1ND3 - chains A and D of the 4 polymer chains in the assembly; structure by X-ray diffraction, 2.80 A resolution.

# Chain A
Protein: coat protein VP1
Source organism: Human rhinovirus 16
Reference sequence: Q82122 (POLG_HRV16); residues 1-285 here correspond to UniProt positions 569-853 (UniProt number = residue number + 568)
Sequence (285 residues; numbered 1 to 285; the number before each row is that of its first residue):
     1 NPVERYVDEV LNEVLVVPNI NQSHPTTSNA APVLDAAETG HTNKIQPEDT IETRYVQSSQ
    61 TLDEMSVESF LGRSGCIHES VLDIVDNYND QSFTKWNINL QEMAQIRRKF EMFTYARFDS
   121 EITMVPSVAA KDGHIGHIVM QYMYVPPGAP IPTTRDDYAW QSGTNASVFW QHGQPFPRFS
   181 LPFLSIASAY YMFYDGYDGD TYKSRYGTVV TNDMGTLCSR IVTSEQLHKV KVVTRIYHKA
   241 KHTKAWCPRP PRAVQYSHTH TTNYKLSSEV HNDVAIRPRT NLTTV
Residues lining bound ligands: win63843 (W11; 3-{3,5-dimethyl-4-[3-(3-methyl-isoxazol-5-yl)-propoxy]-phenyl}-5-trifluoromethyl-[1,2,4]oxadiazole): Ile77, Ile98, Leu100, Ile122, Met124, Tyr142, Met143, Tyr144, Ala166, Ser167, Val168, Phe179, Leu181, Leu184, Tyr190, Met192, Asn212, Met214, Leu217, His238
Swiss-Prot annotation at these positions:
  - site: Val285 (Cleavage)

# Chain D
Protein: coat protein VP4
Source organism: Human rhinovirus 16
Reference sequence: Q82122 (POLG_HRV16); residues 1-68 here correspond to UniProt positions 2-69 (UniProt number = residue number + 1)
Sequence (68 residues; each row starts with the number of its first residue):
     1 GAQVSRQNVG THSTQNMVSN GSSINYFNIN YFKDAASSGA SRLDFSQDPS KFTDPVKDVL
    61 EKGIPTLQ
Unresolved in the structure: 8-22, 45-68
Swiss-Prot annotation at these positions:
  - site: Gln68 (Cleavage)
  - lipidation: Gly1 (N-myristoyl glycine)

# Chain A / chain D interface
Residue-residue contacts (25):
  Asn1(A) - Gln7(D)
  Pro2(A) - Ser5(D)
  Val3(A) - Ser5(D)
  Val3(A) - Ile24(D)  hydrophobic
  Tyr6(A) - Tyr26(D)  hydrophobic
  Glu9(A) - Arg42(D)  salt bridge
  Val14(A) - Asp44(D)
  Leu15(A) - Asp44(D)
  Asp63(A) - Leu43(D)
  Ser66(A) - Leu43(D)
  Glu68(A) - Ala40(D)
  Glu68(A) - Ser41(D)  hydrogen bond (side chain-backbone)
  Asp119(A) - Ala36(D)
  Ser180(A) - Ala36(D)  hydrogen bond (side chain-backbone)
  Ser180(A) - Ser37(D)
  Leu181(A) - Ala36(D)
  Pro182(A) - Ala36(D)  hydrophobic
  Lys241(A) - Ala36(D)  hydrogen bond (side chain-backbone)
  Lys241(A) - Ser37(D)  hydrogen bond (side chain-backbone)
  Lys241(A) - Ser38(D)  hydrogen bond (side chain-backbone)
  His242(A) - Ala35(D)
  His242(A) - Ala36(D)
  His242(A) - Ser38(D)  hydrogen bond (side chain-backbone)
  His242(A) - Gly39(D)  hydrogen bond (side chain-backbone)
  His242(A) - Ser41(D)
Other interface residues (no listed pair), chain D (15 interface residues in all): Arg6

# Summary
Chain A and chain D form an interface of 16 and 15 residues respectively, with 7 hydrogen bonds and 1 salt
bridge. Polar contacts include Glu9(A)-Arg42(D), Glu68(A)-Ser41(D) and Ser180(A)-Ala36(D). Ligands of chain A:
win63843.
Chain A is coat protein VP1 and chain D is coat protein VP4, both from Human rhinovirus 16; the structure, The
structure of HRV16, when complexed with pleconaril, an antiviral compound, was determined by X-ray diffraction
(same publication as 1NA1, 1NCQ, 1NCR and 1ND2).
